5EEL - chains A and M; structure by X-ray diffraction, 2.47 A resolution.

== Chain A ==
Protein: Growth factor receptor-bound protein 7
Organism: Homo sapiens
Notes: fragment: UNP rersidues 415-532
UniProtKB: Q14451 (GRB7_HUMAN); numbering as in UniProt (aligned over 415-532)
Chain sequence (120 residues; numbered 413 to 532; the number before each row is that of its first residue):
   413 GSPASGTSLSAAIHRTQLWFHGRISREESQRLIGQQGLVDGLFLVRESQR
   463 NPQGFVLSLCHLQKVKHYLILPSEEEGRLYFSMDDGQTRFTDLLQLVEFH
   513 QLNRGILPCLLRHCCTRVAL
Disordered / not traced: 413-425, 530-532
Sequence notes: expression tag (413-414)
Ligand contacts: malonic acid (MLA): Arg438, Arg458, Ser460, Gln461, Arg462, Val468
Swiss-Prot annotation at these positions:
  - site: Phe511 (Important for dimerization and for HRAS activation)
From the paper describing this entry:
  - binding site for malonic acid: Arg438, Arg458, Ser460, Gln461

== Chain M ==
Protein: Bicyclic Peptide Inhibitor
Chain sequence (9 residues; each row starts with the number of its first residue):
     1 SFEGYDNXX
Glycans and other covalent adducts: covalent link Ser1-73C_8; covalent link Ser1-AEA_9
Modified positions: 73C ((2S)-2-azanyl-3-butoxy-propanoic acid) at position 8; AEA ((2-amino-2-carbamoyl-ethylsulfanyl)-acetic acid) at position 9
From the paper describing this entry:
  - binding site for malonic acid: Tyr5

== Chain A / chain M interface ==
Pairs across the interface (18; chain A residue first):
  Arg438(A) - Gly4(M)  hydrogen bond (side chain-backbone)
  Arg438(A) - Tyr5(M)
  Ser460(A) - Tyr5(M)
  Arg462(A) - Glu3(M)
  Arg462(A) - Tyr5(M)  hydrogen bond
  Asn463(A) - Tyr5(M)  hydrogen bond
  Lys478(A) - Asp6(M)
  His479(A) - Tyr5(M)
  His479(A) - Asp6(M)  hydrogen bond (backbone-backbone)
  His479(A) - Asn7(M)
  Tyr480(A) - Asp6(M)
  Tyr480(A) - Asn7(M)
  Leu481(A) - Tyr5(M)  hydrophobic
  Leu481(A) - Asn7(M)  hydrogen bond (backbone-side chain)
  Leu483(A) - Phe2(M)  hydrophobic
  Met495(A) - Phe2(M)
  Met495(A) - Asn7(M)  hydrogen bond (backbone-side chain)
  Asp497(A) - Phe2(M)
Interface residues without a listed pair, chain A (15 interface residues in all): Val468, Val477, Asp496, Ile518
Interface residues without a listed pair, chain M (7 interface residues in all): 73C_8

== In short ==
The interface between chain A and chain M involves 15 residues on one side and 7 on the other; the contacts
include 6 hydrogen bonds. Among the polar pairs are Arg438(A)-Gly4(M), Arg462(A)-Tyr5(M) and
Asn463(A)-Tyr5(M). Bound to chain A: malonic acid. From the paper: a binding site for malonic acid at
Arg438(A), Arg458(A) and Tyr5(M) among others.
Chain A is Growth factor receptor-bound protein 7 (Homo sapiens) and chain M is Bicyclic Peptide Inhibitor;
the structure, Grb7 SH2 with bicyclic peptide inhibitor, was determined by X-ray diffraction, deposited
together with 5D0J and 5EEQ.
